6OQU - chains J and L of the 22 polymer chains in the assembly; structure by electron microscopy, 3.20 A resolution.

== Chain J (and L) ==
Molecule: ATP synthase subunit c
Organism: Escherichia coli
Notes: chain L of this document is another copy of the same molecule, construct and numbering; everything in this record applies to it too
UniProtKB: F4TL55 (F4TL55_ECOLX); numbering as in UniProt (aligned over 1-79)
Sequence (79 residues; numbered 1 to 79; the number before each row is that of its first residue):
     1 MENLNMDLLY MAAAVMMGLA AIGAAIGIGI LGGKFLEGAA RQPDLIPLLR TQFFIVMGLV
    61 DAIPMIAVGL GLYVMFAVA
Unresolved in the structure: 1-2
What the authors report for this chain:
  - catalytic residues: Asp-61 (citing earlier work)

== Interface between chain J and chain L ==
Pairs across the interface (59; chain J residue first):
  Met-6(J) with Asn-5(L), hydrogen bond (backbone-side chain)
  Asp-7(J) with Leu-4(L); Asn-5(L), hydrogen bond (side chain-backbone); Leu-8(L)
  Tyr-10(J) with Leu-9(L), hydrophobic; Ala-12(L); Val-74(L), hydrophobic; Val-78(L)
  Met-11(J) with Leu-8(L), hydrophobic; Met-11(L); Ala-12(L); Val-15(L), hydrophobic
  Ala-14(J) with Ala-12(L); Val-15(L), hydrophobic; Met-16(L), hydrophobic
  Met-17(J) with Leu-70(L), hydrophobic
  Gly-18(J) with Leu-19(L)
  Leu-19(J) with Leu-19(L)
  Ala-20(J) with Ile-63(L)
  Ala-21(J) with Ile-63(L), hydrophobic
  Ile-22(J) with Leu-19(L); Ile-22(L), hydrophobic; Gly-23(L)
  Ala-24(J) with Ile-63(L), hydrophobic
  Ala-25(J) with Gly-23(L); Gly-27(L); Val-60(L); Pro-64(L), hydrophobic
  Ile-26(J) with Ile-26(L), hydrophobic
  Ile-28(J) with Val-60(L), hydrophobic
  Gly-29(J) with Ile-30(L)
  Ile-30(J) with Ile-30(L), hydrophobic
  Gly-32(J) with Leu-31(L)
  Gly-33(J) with Leu-31(L); Lys-34(L)
  Leu-36(J) with Leu-31(L), hydrophobic; Phe-35(L), hydrophobic; Gln-52(L); Phe-53(L)
  Glu-37(J) with Lys-34(L); Glu-37(L)
  Ala-40(J) with Gly-38(L); Gln-42(L), hydrogen bond (backbone-side chain); Leu-49(L), hydrophobic
  Arg-41(J) with Gln-42(L), hydrogen bond (backbone-side chain)
  Ile-46(J) with Leu-48(L), hydrophobic; Gln-52(L)
  Arg-50(J) with Gln-52(L), hydrogen bond
  Phe-53(J) with Val-56(L), hydrophobic; Leu-59(L), hydrophobic
  Phe-54(J) with Leu-59(L), hydrophobic
  Met-57(J) with Leu-59(L), hydrophobic
  Met-65(J) with Ile-63(L), hydrophobic
  Val-68(J) with Ile-63(L), hydrophobic
  Leu-72(J) with Leu-70(L), hydrophobic
  Met-75(J) with Leu-70(L), hydrophobic; Tyr-73(L), hydrophobic; Val-74(L), hydrophobic
  Phe-76(J) with Tyr-73(L)
Also at the interface, not in a pair above, chain J (35 interface residues in all): Phe-35, Pro-43
Also at the interface, not in a pair above, chain L (38 interface residues in all): Ala-24, Leu-45, Ile-55, Ile-66, Ala-67

== Overview ==
Chain J and chain L form an interface of 35 and 38 residues respectively, with 5 hydrogen bonds. Polar
contacts include Met-6(J)/Asn-5(L), Asp-7(J)/Asn-5(L) and Ala-40(J)/Gln-42(L). The paper reports the catalytic
residue Asp-61(J).
Chain J and chain L are both ATP synthase subunit c (Escherichia coli); the structure, E. coli ATP synthase
State 1d, was determined by electron microscopy (same publication as 6OQR, 6OQS, 6OQT, 6OQV, 6OQW, 6PQV and 3
further entries).
